Entry 6CV5 (electron microscopy, 2.79 A resolution); this record covers chains B and D of the 4 polymer chains in the assembly.

== Chain B ==
Name: viral protein 3
Source organism: Enterovirus D68
UniProtKB: E9RIT6 (E9RIT6_9ENTO); residues 1-247 here = UniProt positions 1-247
Chain sequence (247 residues; row label = number of the first residue in the row):
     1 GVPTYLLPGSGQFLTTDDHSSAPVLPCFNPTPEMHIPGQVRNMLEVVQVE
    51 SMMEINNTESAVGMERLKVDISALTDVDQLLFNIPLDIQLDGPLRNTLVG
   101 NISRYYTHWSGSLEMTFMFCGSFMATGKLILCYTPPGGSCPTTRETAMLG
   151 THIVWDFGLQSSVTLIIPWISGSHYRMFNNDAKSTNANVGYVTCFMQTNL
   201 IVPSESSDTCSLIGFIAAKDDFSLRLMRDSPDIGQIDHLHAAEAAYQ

== Chain D ==
Name: viral protein 4
Source organism: Enterovirus D68
UniProtKB: A0A0P0DH17 (A0A0P0DH17_9ENTO); residues 1-68 here correspond to UniProt positions 2-69 (UniProt number = residue number + 1)
Chain sequence (68 residues; each row starts with the number of its first residue):
     1 GAQVTRQQTGTHENANIATNGSHITYNQINFYKDSYAASASKQDFSQDPS
    51 KFTEPVVEGLKAGAPVLK
Unresolved in the structure: 1-28, 59-68

== How chain B and chain D interact ==
Contacting residue pairs - 34 pairs, chain B then chain D:
  Asp18(B) with Ser39(D); Ala40(D), hydrogen bond (side chain-backbone); Lys42(D)
  His19(B) with Ser39(D)
  Ser20(B) with Ile29(D), hydrogen bond (side chain-backbone); Asn30(D); Tyr32(D); Ala37(D); Ala38(D)
  Ser21(B) with Tyr32(D); Ala37(D), hydrogen bond (backbone-backbone)
  Ala22(B) with Tyr32(D)
  Pro23(B) with Tyr32(D); Asp34(D); Tyr36(D); Ala37(D), hydrophobic
  Leu25(B) with Asp34(D); Tyr36(D), hydrogen bond (backbone-side chain)
  Pro26(B) with Asp34(D)
  Cys27(B) with Asp34(D), hydrogen bond (backbone-side chain)
  Gly38(B) with Lys51(D); Phe52(D)
  Gln39(B) with Lys51(D)
  Val40(B) with Phe52(D), hydrophobic
  Arg41(B) with Asp44(D); Ser46(D), hydrogen bond (side chain-backbone)
  Asn42(B) with Gln47(D)
  Glu45(B) with Gln47(D); Asp48(D), hydrogen bond (side chain-backbone); Phe52(D)
  Gln48(B) with Pro49(D); Thr53(D)
  Val49(B) with Phe52(D), hydrophobic; Thr53(D)
Interface residues without a listed pair, chain B (19 interface residues in all): Val24, Phe28

== In short ==
Chain B and chain D form an interface of 19 and 18 residues respectively, with 7 hydrogen bonds. Among the
polar pairs are Asp18(B)-Ala40(D), Ser20(B)-Ile29(D) and Leu25(B)-Tyr36(D).
Chain B is viral protein 3 and chain D is viral protein 4, both from Enterovirus D68; the structure, CryoEM
structure of human enterovirus D68 full particle (after incubation with low molecular weight heparin), was
determined by electron microscopy, deposited together with 6CV1, 6CV2, 6CV3, 6CV4 and 6CVB.
